PDB entry 6CWT | X-ray diffraction, 3.15 A resolution | chains A and B of the 6 polymer chains in the assembly

[Chain A]
Protein: Fab e21 heavy chain
Organism: Oryctolagus cuniculus
Notes: antibody fragment or engineered binder
Amino-acid sequence (233 residues; each row starts with the number of its first residue):
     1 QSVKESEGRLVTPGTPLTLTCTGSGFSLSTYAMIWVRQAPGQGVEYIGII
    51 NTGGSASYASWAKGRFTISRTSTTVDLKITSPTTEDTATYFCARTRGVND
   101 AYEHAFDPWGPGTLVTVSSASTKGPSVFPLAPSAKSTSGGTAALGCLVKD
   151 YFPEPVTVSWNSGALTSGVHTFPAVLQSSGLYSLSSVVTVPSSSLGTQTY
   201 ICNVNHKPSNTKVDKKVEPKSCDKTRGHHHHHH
Not modelled in the structure: 1-6, 221-233
Disulfide bonds: Cys-21/Cys-92, Cys-146/Cys-202

[Chain B]
Protein: Fab e21 light chain
Organism: Oryctolagus cuniculus
Notes: antibody fragment or engineered binder
Amino-acid sequence (216 residues; numbered 1 to 216; the number before each row is that of its first residue):
     1 AELVMTQTPSSTSAAVGGTVTINCQASQSIGNALAWYQQKPGQPPKLLIS
    51 AGSNLASGVPSRFRGSGSGTEYTLTISDVQREDAATYYCLGTYSAIDRAF
   101 GAGTNVEIERTVAAPSVFIFPPSDEQLKSGTASVVCLLNNFYPREAKVQW
   151 KVDNALQSGNSQESVTEQDSKDSTYSLSSTLTLSKADYEKHKVYACEVTH
   201 QGLSSPVTKSFNRGEC
Not modelled in the structure: 1, 216
Disulfide bonds: Cys-24/Cys-89, Cys-136/Cys-196

[How chain A and chain B interact]
Residue-residue contacts (69):
  Val-36(A) / Phe-100(B)  hydrophobic
  Gln-38(A) / Gln-39(B)  hydrogen bond
  Gln-38(A) / Tyr-88(B)
  Gly-43(A) / Tyr-88(B)
  Val-44(A) / Tyr-88(B)  hydrophobic
  Val-44(A) / Phe-100(B)
  Glu-45(A) / Phe-100(B)
  Tyr-46(A) / Ile-96(B)  hydrogen bond (side chain-backbone)
  Tyr-46(A) / Arg-98(B)
  Tyr-46(A) / Phe-100(B)
  Ile-49(A) / Ala-95(B)
  Ile-49(A) / Arg-98(B)
  Ser-57(A) / Ala-95(B)
  Ser-57(A) / Ile-96(B)  hydrogen bond (side chain-backbone)
  Ser-60(A) / Glu-2(B)  hydrogen bond
  Phe-91(A) / Pro-44(B)  hydrophobic
  Arg-96(A) / Leu-47(B)
  Arg-96(A) / Ser-50(B)  hydrogen bond
  Ala-101(A) / Ala-95(B)
  Ala-101(A) / Arg-98(B)
  Glu-103(A) / Arg-98(B)  hydrogen bond (backbone-side chain)
  His-104(A) / Ala-33(B)
  His-104(A) / Leu-34(B)
  His-104(A) / Ser-50(B)
  His-104(A) / Ala-51(B)  hydrogen bond (side chain-backbone)
  His-104(A) / Leu-90(B)
  His-104(A) / Thr-92(B)
  Ala-105(A) / Ala-35(B)  hydrophobic
  Ala-105(A) / Tyr-37(B)
  Ala-105(A) / Leu-47(B)  hydrophobic
  Ala-105(A) / Ser-50(B)
  Phe-106(A) / Tyr-37(B)  hydrogen bond (backbone-side chain)
  Phe-106(A) / Leu-47(B)
  Asp-107(A) / Leu-47(B)
  Trp-109(A) / Tyr-37(B)
  Trp-109(A) / Pro-44(B)  hydrophobic
  Trp-109(A) / Pro-45(B)
  Gly-110(A) / Pro-44(B)
  Phe-128(A) / Ser-123(B)
  Phe-128(A) / Gln-126(B)
  Pro-129(A) / Ser-123(B)  hydrogen bond (backbone-side chain)
  Pro-129(A) / Glu-125(B)
  Leu-130(A) / Phe-120(B)
  Leu-130(A) / Val-135(B)  hydrophobic
  Ala-131(A) / Phe-120(B)
  Pro-132(A) / Phe-120(B)
  Ala-143(A) / Phe-118(B)  hydrophobic
  Ala-143(A) / Phe-120(B)
  Leu-144(A) / Phe-120(B)  hydrophobic
  Lys-149(A) / Gln-126(B)
  Lys-149(A) / Thr-131(B)  hydrogen bond
  Lys-149(A) / Ser-133(B)  hydrogen bond
  Lys-149(A) / Thr-182(B)
  His-170(A) / Asn-139(B)  hydrogen bond
  His-170(A) / Asn-140(B)
  His-170(A) / Ser-176(B)  hydrogen bond
  Phe-172(A) / Leu-137(B)  hydrophobic
  Phe-172(A) / Ser-164(B)
  Phe-172(A) / Thr-166(B)
  Phe-172(A) / Ser-176(B)
  Phe-172(A) / Leu-177(B)
  Phe-172(A) / Ser-178(B)
  Pro-173(A) / Ser-164(B)  hydrogen bond (backbone-side chain)
  Pro-173(A) / Val-165(B)
  Val-175(A) / Gln-162(B)
  Leu-176(A) / Gln-162(B)
  Gln-177(A) / Gln-162(B)
  Val-187(A) / Leu-137(B)  hydrophobic
  Thr-189(A) / Asn-139(B)
Also at the interface, not in a pair above, chain A (45 interface residues in all): Gln-42, Tyr-58, Tyr-102, Pro-111, Ser-133, Ala-142, Gly-145, Leu-147, Ser-185, Lys-215
Also at the interface, not in a pair above, chain B (42 interface residues in all): Ile-119, Pro-121, Ser-129, Asp-169, Phe-211

[Overview]
Chain A and chain B form an interface of 45 and 42 residues respectively; the contacts include 14 hydrogen
bonds. Polar pairs include Gln-38(A)/Gln-39(B), Tyr-46(A)/Ile-96(B) and Ser-57(A)/Ile-96(B).
Here chain A is Fab e21 heavy chain and chain B is Fab e21 light chain, both from Oryctolagus cuniculus. Entry
6CWT (Hepatitis B core-antigen in complex with Fab e21) was determined by X-ray diffraction together with 6CVK
and 6CWD from the same study.
